PDB entry 8US8 | X-ray diffraction, 2.56 A resolution | chains H and R of the 5 polymer chains in the assembly

# Chain H
Molecule: B1E11K Fab A Heavy Chain
From: Homo sapiens
Notes: antibody fragment or engineered binder
Chain sequence (219 residues; each row starts with the number of its first residue; note: 1 number in that range is skipped by the numbering (no residue carries it; nothing is unmodelled there); a row labelled like 82A-82C holds insertion residues (82A, then the next letters in order)):
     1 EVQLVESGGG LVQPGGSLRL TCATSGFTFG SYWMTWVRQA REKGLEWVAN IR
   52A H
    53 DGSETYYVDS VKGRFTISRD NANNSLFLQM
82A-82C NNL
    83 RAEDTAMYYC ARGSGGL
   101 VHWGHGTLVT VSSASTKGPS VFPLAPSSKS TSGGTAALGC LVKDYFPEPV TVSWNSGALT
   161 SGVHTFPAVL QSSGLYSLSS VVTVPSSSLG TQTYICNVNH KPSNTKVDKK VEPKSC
Not modelled in the structure: 128-133, 215-216
Cystine bridges: Cys22-Cys92, Cys140-Cys196

# Chain R
Molecule: Ring-infected erythrocyte surface antigen peptide
UniProtKB: P13830 (RESA_PLAFF); residues 1-16 here correspond to UniProt positions 944-959 (UniProt number = residue number + 943)
Chain sequence (19 residues; row label = number of the first residue in the row; numbering starts at 0):
     0 XEENVEENVE ENVEENVGG
Not modelled in the structure: 18
Construct notes: expression tag (0, 17-18)
Modified positions: ACA (6-aminohexanoic acid) at position 0

# Chain H / chain R interface
Residue-residue contacts (14):
  Ser31(H) - Asn3(R)  hydrogen bond (backbone-side chain)
  Tyr32(H) - ACA_0(R)
  Tyr32(H) - Glu2(R)
  Tyr32(H) - Asn3(R)
  Trp33(H) - Asn3(R)  hydrogen bond (backbone-side chain)
  Trp33(H) - Glu5(R)
  Tyr58(H) - Glu6(R)
  Arg94(H) - Glu2(R)  salt bridge
  Gly95(H) - Glu2(R)
  Ser96(H) - Glu2(R)  hydrogen bond (backbone-backbone)
  Ser96(H) - Asn3(R)
  Ser96(H) - Val4(R)  hydrogen bond (side chain-backbone)
  Gly97(H) - Glu2(R)  hydrogen bond (backbone-backbone)
  Gly97(H) - Val4(R)
Other interface residues (no listed pair), chain H (12 interface residues in all): Glu56, Gly98, Val101, His102

# Summary
Chain H and chain R form an interface of 12 and 6 residues respectively; the contacts include 5 hydrogen bonds
and 1 salt bridge. Polar contacts include Arg94(H)-Glu2(R), Ser31(H)-Asn3(R) and Trp33(H)-Asn3(R).
Here chain H is B1E11K Fab A Heavy Chain (Homo sapiens) and chain R is Ring-infected erythrocyte surface
antigen peptide. Entry 8US8 (Crystal structure of B1E11K malarial antibody in complex with RESA repeat
peptide) was determined by X-ray diffraction.
